PDB entry 7S68 | X-ray diffraction, 3.30 A resolution | chains N and A of the 4 polymer chains in the assembly

Chain N:
Molecule: 10-nt DNA strand
Sequence (10 nucleotides; row label = number of the first residue in the row):
    17 GCCTGCAGGC

Chain A:
Name: Fusion of PARP1 zinc fingers 1 and 3 (Zn1, Zn3)
Organism: Homo sapiens
Notes: EC 2.4.2.30, 2.4.2.-
UniProt: P09874 (PARP1_HUMAN); the construct lacks a stretch of the UniProt sequence and is renumbered around it, so the offset changes along the chain: 1-91 = UniProt 1-91; 202-205 = UniProt 92-95; 206-366 = UniProt 206-366
Sequence (276 residues; row label = number of the first residue in the row; note: 110 numbers in that range are skipped by the numbering (no residue carries them; nothing is unmodelled there); numbers below 1 keep their minus sign (Met-19 is residue -19)):
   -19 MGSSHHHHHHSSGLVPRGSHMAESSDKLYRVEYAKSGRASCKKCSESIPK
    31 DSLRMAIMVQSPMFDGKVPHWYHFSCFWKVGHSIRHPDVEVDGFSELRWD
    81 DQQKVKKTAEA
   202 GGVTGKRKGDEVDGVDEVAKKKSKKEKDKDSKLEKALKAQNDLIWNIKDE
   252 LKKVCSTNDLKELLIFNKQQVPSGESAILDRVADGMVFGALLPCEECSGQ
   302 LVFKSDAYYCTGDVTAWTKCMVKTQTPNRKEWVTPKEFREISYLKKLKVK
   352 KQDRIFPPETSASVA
Disordered / not traced: -19 to 4, 202-223, 360-366
Differences from the reference sequence: initiating methionine (-19); expression tag (-18 to 0)
Metal / ion sites: Zn2+ site 1: Cys21, Cys24, His53, Cys56; Zn2+ site 2: Cys295, Cys298, Cys311, Cys321
Swiss-Prot annotation at these positions:
  - zinc finger: Tyr9 to Gly203 (PARP-type 1)
  - binding site (Zn(2+)): Cys21, Cys24, His53, Cys56, Cys295, Cys298, Cys311, Cys321
  - modified residue: Ala2 (N-acetylalanine), Ser41 (Phosphoserine), Ser274 (Phosphoserine), Ser277 (Phosphoserine), Ser364 (Phosphoserine)
  - motif (Nuclear localization signal): Lys207 to Lys209, Lys221 to Lys226
  - site: Asp214, Gly215 (Cleavage)
  - cross-link: Lys249 (Glycyl lysine isopeptide (Lys-Gly) (interchain with G-Cter in SUMO2))

Interface between chain N and chain A:
Residue-residue contacts - 19 pairs, chain N then chain A:
  DA23(N) with Ser274(A), hydrogen bond to the phosphate; Gly275(A), phosphate contact
  DG24(N) with Lys15(A), sugar contact; Ser16(A), hydrogen bond to the phosphate; Arg18(A), hydrogen bond to the base; Ser274(A), phosphate contact; Gly275(A), phosphate contact; Glu276(A), phosphate contact
  DG25(N) with Ser16(A), hydrogen bond to the phosphate; Arg18(A), phosphate contact; Ala19(A), phosphate contact; Ser20(A), phosphate contact; Arg34(A), salt bridge to the phosphate
  DC26(N) with Ala19(A), phosphate contact; Ser20(A), hydrogen bond to the phosphate; Lys22(A), hydrogen bond to the phosphate; Phe44(A), base contact; Val48(A), base contact; Trp51(A), phosphate contact
Other interface residues (no listed pair), chain N (5 interface residues in all): DC22
Other interface residues (no listed pair), chain A (14 interface residues in all): Pro49

Summary:
Chain N and chain A form an interface of 5 and 14 residues respectively; the contacts include 6 hydrogen bonds
and 1 salt bridge. Polar contacts include DG24(N)-Arg18(A), DA23(N)-Ser274(A) and DG24(N)-Ser16(A). Curated
annotation (UniProt) lists 8 Zn2+-binding residues on chain A.
Here chain N is a 10-nt DNA strand and chain A is Fusion of PARP1 zinc fingers 1 and 3 (Zn1, Zn3) (Homo
sapiens). Entry 7S68 (Structure of human PARP1 domains (Zn1, Zn3, WGR and HD) bound to a DNA double strand
...) was determined by X-ray diffraction, deposited together with 7S6H, 7S6M and 7S81.
